PDB entry 7M8E | electron microscopy, 3.40 A resolution | chains C and F of the 9 polymer chains in the assembly

[Chain C]
Protein: DNA-directed RNA polymerase subunit beta
Organism: Escherichia coli
Notes: EC 2.7.7.6
Reference sequence: P0A8V4 (RPOB_ECO57); residues 1-1342 here = UniProt positions 1-1342
Sequence (1342 residues; row label = number of the first residue in the row):
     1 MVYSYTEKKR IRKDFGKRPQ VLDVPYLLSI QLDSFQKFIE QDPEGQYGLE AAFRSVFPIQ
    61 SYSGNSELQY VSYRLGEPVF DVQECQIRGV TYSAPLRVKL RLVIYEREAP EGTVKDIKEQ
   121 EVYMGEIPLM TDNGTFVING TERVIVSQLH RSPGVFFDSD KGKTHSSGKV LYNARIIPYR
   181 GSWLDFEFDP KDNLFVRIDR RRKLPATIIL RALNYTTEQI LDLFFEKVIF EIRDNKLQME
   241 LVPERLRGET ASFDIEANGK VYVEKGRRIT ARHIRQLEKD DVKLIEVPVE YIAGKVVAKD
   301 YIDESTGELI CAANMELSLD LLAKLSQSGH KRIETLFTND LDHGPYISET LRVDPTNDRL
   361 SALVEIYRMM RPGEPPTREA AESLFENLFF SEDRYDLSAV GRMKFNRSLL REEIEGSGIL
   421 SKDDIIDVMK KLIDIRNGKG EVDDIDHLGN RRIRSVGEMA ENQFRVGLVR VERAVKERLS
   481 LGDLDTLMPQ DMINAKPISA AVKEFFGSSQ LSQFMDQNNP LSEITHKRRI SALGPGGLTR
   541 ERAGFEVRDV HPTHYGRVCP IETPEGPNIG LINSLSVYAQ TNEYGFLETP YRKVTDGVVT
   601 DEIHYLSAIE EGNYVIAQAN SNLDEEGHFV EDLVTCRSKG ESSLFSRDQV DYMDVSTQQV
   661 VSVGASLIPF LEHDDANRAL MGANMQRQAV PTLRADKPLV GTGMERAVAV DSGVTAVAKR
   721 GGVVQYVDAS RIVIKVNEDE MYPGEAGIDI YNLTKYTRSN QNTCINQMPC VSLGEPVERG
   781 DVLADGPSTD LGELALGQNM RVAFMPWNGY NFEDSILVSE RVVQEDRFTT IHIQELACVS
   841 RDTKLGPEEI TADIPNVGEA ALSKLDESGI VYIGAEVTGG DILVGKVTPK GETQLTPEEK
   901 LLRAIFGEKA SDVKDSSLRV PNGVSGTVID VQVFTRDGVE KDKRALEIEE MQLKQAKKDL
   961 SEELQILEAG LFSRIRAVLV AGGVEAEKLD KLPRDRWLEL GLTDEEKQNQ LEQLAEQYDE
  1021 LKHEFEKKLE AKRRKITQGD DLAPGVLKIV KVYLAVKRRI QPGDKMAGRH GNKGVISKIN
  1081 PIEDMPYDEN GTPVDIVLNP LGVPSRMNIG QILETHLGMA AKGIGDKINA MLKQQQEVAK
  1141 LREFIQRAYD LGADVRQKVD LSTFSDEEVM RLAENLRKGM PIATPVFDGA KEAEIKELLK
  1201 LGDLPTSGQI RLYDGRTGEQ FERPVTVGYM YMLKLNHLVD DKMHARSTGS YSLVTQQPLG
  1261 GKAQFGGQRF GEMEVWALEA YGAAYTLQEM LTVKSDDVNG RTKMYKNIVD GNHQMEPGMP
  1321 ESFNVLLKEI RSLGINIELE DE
Disordered / not traced: 1-2
UniProt features mapped onto this chain:
  - modified residue (N6-acetyllysine): Lys1022, Lys1200

[Chain F]
Protein: RNA polymerase-associated protein RapA
Organism: Escherichia coli
Notes: EC 3.6.4.-
Reference sequence: C3TR27 (C3TR27_ECOLX); residue numbers follow UniProt; this construct covers 1-968
Sequence (974 residues; row label = number of the first residue in the row; numbers below 1 keep their minus sign (His-5 is residue -5)):
    -5 HHHHHHMPFT LGQRWISDTE SELGLGTVVA VDARTVTLLF PSTGENRLYA RSDSPVTRVM
    55 FNPGDTITSH DGWQMQVEEV KEENGLLTYI GTRLDTEESG VALREVFLDS KLVFSKPQDR
   115 LFAGQIDRMD RFALRYRARK YSSEQFRMPY SGLRGQRTSL IPHQLNIAHD VGRRHAPRVL
   175 LADEVGLGKT IEAGMILHQQ LLSGAAERVL IIVPETLQHQ WLVEMLRRFN LRFALFDDER
   235 YAEAQHDAYN PFDTEQLVIC SLDFARRSKQ RLEHLCEAEW DLLVVDEAHH LVWSEDAPSR
   295 EYQAIEQLAE HVPGVLLLTA TPEQLGMESH FARLRLLDPN RFHDFAQFVE EQKNYRPVAD
   355 AVAMLLAGNK LSNDELNMLG EMIGEQDIEP LLQAANSDSE DAQSARQELV SMLMDRHGTS
   415 RVLFRNTRNG VKGFPKRELH TIKLPLPTQY QTAIKVSGIM GARKSAEDRA RDMLYPERIY
   475 QEFEGDNATW WNFDPRVEWL MGYLTSHRSQ KVLVICAKAA TALQLEQVLR EREGIRAAVF
   535 HEGMSIIERD RAAAWFAEED TGAQVLLCSE IGSEGRNFQF ASHMVMFDLP FNPDLLEQRI
   595 GRLDRIGQAH DIQIHVPYLE KTAQSVLVRW YHEGLDAFEH TCPTGRTIYD SVYNDLINYL
   655 ASPDQTEGFD DLIKNCREQH EALKAQLEQG RDRLLEIHSN GGEKAQALAE SIEEQDDDTN
   715 LIAFAMNLFD IIGINQDDRG DNMIVLTPSD HMLVPDFPGL SEDGITITFD REVALAREDA
   775 QFITWEHPLI RNGLDLILSG DTGSSTISLL KNKALPVGTL LVELIYVVEA QAPKQLQLNR
   835 FLPPTPVRML LDKNGNNLAA QVEFETFNRQ LNAVNRHTGS KLVNAVQQDV HAILQLGEAQ
   895 IEKSARALID AARNEADEKL SAELSRLEAL RAVNPNIRDD ELTAIESNRQ QVMESLDQAG
   955 WRLDALRLIV VTHQ
Disordered / not traced: -5 to 1
Differences from the reference sequence: expression tag (-5 to 0)
From the paper describing this entry:
  - conformationally variable residues (loop rearrangement, side-chain flip): Lys183, Glu281, Ser563 to Asn571, Arg599
  - conformationally variable residues (domain motion): Pro111 (proposed by the authors, not directly observed)

[Interface between chain C and chain F]
Residue-residue contacts - 13 pairs, chain C then chain F:
  Glu859(C) - Arg545(F)  salt bridge
  Glu859(C) - Trp549(F)
  Ser863(C) - Arg524(F)
  Tyr872(C) - Arg524(F)  hydrogen bond
  Glu898(C) - Arg226(F)  salt bridge
  Glu898(C) - Phe227(F)
  Glu898(C) - Ala228(F)
  Ile905(C) - Leu216(F)  hydrophobic
  Phe906(C) - Val217(F)  hydrophobic
  Phe906(C) - Arg221(F)
  Phe906(C) - Ile540(F)  hydrophobic
  Phe906(C) - Ile541(F)
  Glu908(C) - Ile541(F)
Other interface residues (no listed pair), chain C (11 interface residues in all): Val857, Leu901, Leu902, Gly907
Other interface residues (no listed pair), chain F (17 interface residues in all): His213, Leu220, Leu229, Arg234, Glu249, Ser539
The authors on this interface:
  - pairs named by the authors: Tyr872(C)-Arg524(F), Glu898(C)-Arg226(F) (salt bridge)
  - interface residues, chain C: Leu901(C), Leu902(C), Ile905(C), Phe906(C)
  - interface residues, chain F: Leu216(F), Val217(F), Leu220(F), Leu229(F), Ile540(F), Ile541(F)

[Summary]
11 residues of chain C and 17 residues of chain F are in contact, with 1 hydrogen bond and 2 salt bridges.
Polar pairs include Glu859(C)-Arg545(F), Glu898(C)-Arg226(F) and Tyr872(C)-Arg524(F). The paper describes a
contact between Tyr872(C) and Arg524(F); a salt bridge between Glu898(C) and Arg226(F). From the paper:
interface residues Leu901(C), Leu902(C) and Leu216(F) among others; conformational variability at Lys183(F),
Glu281(F) and Ser563(F) among others.
Here chain C is DNA-directed RNA polymerase subunit beta and chain F is RNA polymerase-associated protein
RapA, both from Escherichia coli. Entry 7M8E (E.coli RNAP-RapA elongation complex) was determined by electron
microscopy.
